Entry 2OJI (X-ray diffraction, 2.60 A resolution); this record covers chain A.

# Chain A
Protein: Mitogen-activated protein kinase 1
Organism: Homo sapiens
Notes: EC 2.7.11.24
Reference sequence: P28482 (MK01_HUMAN); residues 0-358 here correspond to UniProt positions 1-359 (UniProt number = residue number + 1)
Amino-acid sequence (380 residues; each row starts with the number of its first residue; numbers below 1 keep their minus sign (Met-21 is residue -21)):
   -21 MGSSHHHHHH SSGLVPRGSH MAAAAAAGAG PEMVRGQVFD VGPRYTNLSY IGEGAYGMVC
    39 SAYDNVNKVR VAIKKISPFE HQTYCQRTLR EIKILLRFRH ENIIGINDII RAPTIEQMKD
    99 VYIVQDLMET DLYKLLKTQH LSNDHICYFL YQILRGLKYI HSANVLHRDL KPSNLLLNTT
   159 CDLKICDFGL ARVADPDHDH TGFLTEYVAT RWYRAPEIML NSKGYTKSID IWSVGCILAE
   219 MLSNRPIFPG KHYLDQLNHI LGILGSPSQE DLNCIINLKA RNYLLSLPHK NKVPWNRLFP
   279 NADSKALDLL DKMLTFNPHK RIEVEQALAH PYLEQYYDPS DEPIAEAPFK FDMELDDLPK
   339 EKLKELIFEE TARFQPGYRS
Disordered / not traced: -21 to 12, 357-358
Construct notes: cloning artifact (-21 to -18, -11 to -1); expression tag (-17 to -12)
Swiss-Prot annotation at these positions:
  - binding site (ATP): Lys53
  - modified residue: Ala1 (N-acetylalanine)
Small-molecule neighbours: N-benzyl-4- (33A; N-benzyl-4-[4-(3-chlorophenyl)-1H-pyrazol-3-yl]-1H-pyrrole-2-carboxamide): Ile29, Gly30, Glu31, Ala33, Gly35, Val37, Ala50, Lys52, Gln103, Asp104, Leu105, Met106, Asp109, Lys112, Asn152, Leu154, Cys164, Asp165

# Overview
Chain A binds N-benzyl-4-. From UniProt: ATP-binding residue Lys53.
Chain A is Mitogen-activated protein kinase 1 (Homo sapiens); the structure, Crystal structure of ERK2 in
complex with N-benzyl-4-(4-(3-chlorophenyl)-1H-pyrazol-3-yl)-1H-pyrrole-2-carboxamide, was determined by X-ray
diffraction, deposited together with 2OJG, 2OJJ and 2OK1.
